PDB entry 7WS3 | electron microscopy, 3.60 A resolution | chains C and D of the 9 polymer chains in the assembly

# Chain C
Name: Spike glycoprotein
Source organism: Severe acute respiratory syndrome coronavirus 2
UniProtKB: P0DTC2 (SPIKE_SARS2); residues 1-1208 here = UniProt positions 1-1208
Amino-acid sequence (1288 residues; numbered 1 to 1288; the number before each row is that of its first residue):
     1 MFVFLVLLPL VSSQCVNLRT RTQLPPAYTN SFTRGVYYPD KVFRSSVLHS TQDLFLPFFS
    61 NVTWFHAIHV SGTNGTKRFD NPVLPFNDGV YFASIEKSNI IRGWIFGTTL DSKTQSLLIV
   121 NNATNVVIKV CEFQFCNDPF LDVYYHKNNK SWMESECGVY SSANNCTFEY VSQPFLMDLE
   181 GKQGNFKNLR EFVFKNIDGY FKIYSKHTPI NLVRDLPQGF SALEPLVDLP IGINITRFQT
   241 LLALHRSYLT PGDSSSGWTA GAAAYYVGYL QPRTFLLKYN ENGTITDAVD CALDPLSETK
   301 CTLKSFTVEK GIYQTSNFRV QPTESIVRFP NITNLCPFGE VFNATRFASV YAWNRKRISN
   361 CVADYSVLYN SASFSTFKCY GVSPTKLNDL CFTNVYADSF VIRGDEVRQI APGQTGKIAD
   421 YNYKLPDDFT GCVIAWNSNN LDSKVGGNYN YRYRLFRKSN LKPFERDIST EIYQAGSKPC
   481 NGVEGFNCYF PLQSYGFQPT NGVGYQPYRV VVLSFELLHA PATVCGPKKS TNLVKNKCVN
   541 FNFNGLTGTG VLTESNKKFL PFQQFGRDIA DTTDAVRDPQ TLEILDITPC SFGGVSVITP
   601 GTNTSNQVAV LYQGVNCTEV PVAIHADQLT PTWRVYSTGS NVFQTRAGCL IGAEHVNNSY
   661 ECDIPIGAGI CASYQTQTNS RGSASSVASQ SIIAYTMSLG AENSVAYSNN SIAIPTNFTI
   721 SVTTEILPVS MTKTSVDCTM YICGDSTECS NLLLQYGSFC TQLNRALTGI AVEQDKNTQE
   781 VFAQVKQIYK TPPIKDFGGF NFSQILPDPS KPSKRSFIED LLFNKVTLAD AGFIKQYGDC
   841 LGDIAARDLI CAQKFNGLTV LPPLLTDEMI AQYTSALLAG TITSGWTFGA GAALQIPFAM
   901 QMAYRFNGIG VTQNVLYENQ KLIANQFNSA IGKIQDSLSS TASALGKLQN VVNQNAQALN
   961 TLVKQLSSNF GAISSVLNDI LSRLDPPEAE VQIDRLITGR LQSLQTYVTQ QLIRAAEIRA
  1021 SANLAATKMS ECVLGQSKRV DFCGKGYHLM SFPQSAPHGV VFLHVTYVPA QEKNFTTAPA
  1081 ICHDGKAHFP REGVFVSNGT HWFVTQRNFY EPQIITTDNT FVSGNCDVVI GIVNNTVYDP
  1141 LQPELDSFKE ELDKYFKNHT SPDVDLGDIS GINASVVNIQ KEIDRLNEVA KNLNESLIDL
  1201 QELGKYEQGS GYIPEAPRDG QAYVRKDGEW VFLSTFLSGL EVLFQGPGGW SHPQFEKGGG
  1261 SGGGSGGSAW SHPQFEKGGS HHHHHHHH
Not modelled in the structure: 1-14, 67-77, 144-151, 181-184, 244-257, 621-640, 677-688, 829-853, 1148-1288
Construct notes: engineered mutation Arg19 (Thr in P0DTC2), Cys157 (Phe in P0DTC2), Gly158 (Arg in P0DTC2), Arg452 (Leu in P0DTC2), Gly682 (Arg in P0DTC2), Ser683 (Arg in P0DTC2), Ser685 (Arg in P0DTC2), Asn950 (Asp in P0DTC2), Pro986 (Lys in P0DTC2), Pro987 (Val in P0DTC2); variant Ile95 (Thr in P0DTC2), Asp142 (Gly in P0DTC2), Lys478 (Thr in P0DTC2), Gly614 (Asp in P0DTC2), Arg681 (Pro in P0DTC2); expression tag (1209-1288)
UniProt features mapped onto this chain:
  - region: Asn280 to Cys301 (Putative superantigen), Arg403 to Asp405 (Integrin-binding motif), Asn448 to Tyr451, Tyr453 to Phe456 (Immunodominant HLA epitope recognized by the CD8+), Ser816 to Tyr837 (Fusion peptide 1), Lys835 to Phe855 (Fusion peptide 2), Asp1163 to Glu1202 (Heptad repeat 2)
  - site: Arg815, Ser816 (Cleavage)
  - glycosylation: Asn17 (N-linked (GlcNAc...) (complex) asparagine), Asn61 (N-linked (GlcNAc...) (hybrid) asparagine), Asn74 (N-linked (GlcNAc...) (complex) asparagine), Asn122 (N-linked (GlcNAc...) (hybrid) asparagine), Asn149 (N-linked (GlcNAc...) (complex) asparagine), Asn165 (N-linked (GlcNAc...) (complex) asparagine), Asn234 (N-linked (GlcNAc...) (high mannose) asparagine), Asn282 (N-linked (GlcNAc...) (complex) asparagine), Thr323 (O-linked (GalNAc) threonine), Ser325 (O-linked (HexNAc...) serine), Asn331 (N-linked (GlcNAc...) (complex) asparagine), Asn343 (N-linked (GlcNAc...) (complex) asparagine), Asn603 (N-linked (GlcNAc...) (hybrid) asparagine), Asn616 (N-linked (GlcNAc...) (complex) asparagine), Asn657 (N-linked (GlcNAc...) (complex) asparagine), Thr676 (O-linked (GlcNAc...) threonine), Thr678 (O-linked (GlcNAc...) threonine), Asn709 (N-linked (GlcNAc...) (high mannose) asparagine), Asn717 (N-linked (GlcNAc...) (hybrid) asparagine), Asn801 (N-linked (GlcNAc...) (hybrid) asparagine) and 6 more in UniProt
  - natural variant: Leu5 (L5F: In strain: Iota/B.1.526), Ser13 (S13I: In strain: Epsilon/B.1.427/B.1.429), Leu18 (L18F: In strain: Beta/B.1.351, Gamma/P.1 and 1 more), Arg19 (T19R: In strain: Delta/B.1.617.2, Omicron/BA.2 and 4 more; this construct carries the variant), Thr20 (T20N: In strain: Gamma/P.1), Leu24 to Ala27 (sequence variant, change not given here; In strain: Omicron/BA.2, Omicron/BA.2.12.1 and 6 more), Pro26 (P26S: In strain: Gamma/P.1), Gln52 (Q52H: In strain: Omicron/EG.5.1), Ala67 (A67V: In strain: Eta/B.1.525, Omicron/BA.1), His69 to Val70 (deletion: In strain: Alpha/B.1.1.7, Eta/B.1.525 and 5 more), Gly75 (G75V: In strain: Lambda/C.37), Thr76 (T76I: In strain: Lambda/C.37), 79 further natural variant entries in UniProt
  - mutagenesis: His69 to Val70 (Increased incorporation of cleaved spike into virions), Asn121 (N121Q: Partial loss of biliverdin affinity), Arg190 (R190K: Partial loss of biliverdin affinity), Asn234 (N234Q: Increased resistance to neutralizing antibodies), Asn331 (N331Q: Reduced viral infectivity), Asn343 (N343Q: Reduced viral infectivity), Tyr453 (Y453F: Decreased HLA binding to NF9 epitope. Increased binding affinity to human ACE2), Ala475 (A475V: Increased resistance to neutralizing antibodies), Val483 (V483A: Increased resistance to neutralizing antibodies), Glu484 (E484D: Increased replication in human TMEM106B overexpressing cells), Phe490 (F490L: Increased resistance to neutralizing antibodies and human covalescent sera neutralization), Gln493 (Q493N: Reduced host ACE2-binding affinity in vitro; Q493Y: Reduced host ACE2-binding affinity in vitro), 8 further mutagenesis entries in UniProt
Disulfides: Cys15-Cys136, Cys131-Cys166, Cys291-Cys301, Cys336-Cys361, Cys379-Cys432, Cys391-Cys525, Cys480-Cys488, Cys617-Cys649, Cys662-Cys671, Cys738-Cys760, Cys743-Cys749, Cys1032-Cys1043, Cys1082-Cys1126
Glycans and other covalent adducts: N-acetylglucosamine (NAG) linked to Asn61, Asn165, Asn234, Asn282, Asn331, Asn343, Asn616, Asn657, Asn709, Asn717, Asn801, Asn1074, Asn1098, Asn1134

# Chain D
Name: 510A5 light chain
Source organism: Homo sapiens
Amino-acid sequence (108 residues; each row starts with the number of its first residue):
     1 DIQMTQSPSS LSASVGDRVT ITCRASQSIS SYLNWFQHKP GKAPKLLIYG ASSLQSGVPS
    61 RFSGSGSGTD FTLTISSLQP EDFATYYCQQ SYSTPPYTFG QGTKLEIK
Disulfides: Cys23-Cys88

# Chain C / chain D interface
Residue-residue contacts (8):
  Tyr449(C) - Arg18(D)  hydrogen bond
  Gln498(C) - Ser65(D)  hydrogen bond
  Gln498(C) - Thr72(D)
  Thr500(C) - Gly66(D)
  Thr500(C) - Ser67(D)
  Thr500(C) - Asp70(D)  hydrogen bond (side chain-backbone)
  Thr500(C) - Thr72(D)
  Asn501(C) - Ser65(D)  hydrogen bond
Other interface residues (no listed pair), chain C (5 interface residues in all): Gly502
Other interface residues (no listed pair), chain D (8 interface residues in all): Phe71, Thr74

# Overview
5 residues of chain C face 8 of chain D across their interface, with 4 hydrogen bonds. Among the polar pairs
are Tyr449(C)-Arg18(D), Gln498(C)-Ser65(D) and Thr500(C)-Asp70(D). Covalently linked N-acetylglucosamine: at
Asn61(C), Asn165(C), Asn234(C), Asn282(C), Asn331(C) and Asn343(C) and 8 more.
Chain C is Spike glycoprotein (Severe acute respiratory syndrome coronavirus 2) and chain D is 510A5 light
chain (Homo sapiens); the structure, Structures of Omicron Spike complexes illuminate broad-spectrum
neutralizing antibody development, was determined by electron microscopy, deposited together with 7WS0, 7WS1,
7WS2, 7WS4, 7WS5, 7WS6 and 4 further entries.
